PDB entry 4LC0 | X-ray diffraction, 2.22 A resolution | chain A

Chain A:
Molecule: Elongation factor Tu-A
Source organism: Thermus thermophilus
UniProt: P60338 (EFTU1_THETH); residues 2-405 here correspond to UniProt positions 3-406 (UniProt number = residue number + 1)
Amino-acid sequence (404 residues; numbered 2 to 405; the number before each row is that of its first residue):
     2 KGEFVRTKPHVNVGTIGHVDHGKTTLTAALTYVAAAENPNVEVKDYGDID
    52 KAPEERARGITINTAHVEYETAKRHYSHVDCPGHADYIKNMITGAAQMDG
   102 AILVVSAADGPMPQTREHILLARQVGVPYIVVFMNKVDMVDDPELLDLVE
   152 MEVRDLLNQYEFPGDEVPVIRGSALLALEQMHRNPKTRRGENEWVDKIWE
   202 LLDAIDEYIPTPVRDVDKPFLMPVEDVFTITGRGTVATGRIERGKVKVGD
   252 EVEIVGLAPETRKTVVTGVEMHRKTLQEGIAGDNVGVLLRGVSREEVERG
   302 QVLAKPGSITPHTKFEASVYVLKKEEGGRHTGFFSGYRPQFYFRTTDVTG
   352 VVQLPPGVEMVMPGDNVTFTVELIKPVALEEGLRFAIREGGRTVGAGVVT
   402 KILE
Disordered / not traced: 2
Sequence notes: conflict Lys264 (Arg265 in P60338)
Bound ions: Mg2+: Thr25, Thr62 (together with GMP-PNP)
Residues lining bound ligands: GMP-PNP (GNP; phosphoaminophosphonic acid-guanylate ester): His19, Val20, Asp21, His22, Gly23, Lys24, Thr25, Thr26, Tyr47, Ile61, Thr62, Cys82, Pro83, Gly84, His85, Asn136, Lys137, Asp139, Met140, Ser174, Ala175, Leu176
Swiss-Prot annotation at these positions:
  - region: Gly18 to Thr25 (G1), Gly60 to Asn64 (G2), Asp81 to Gly84 (G3), Asn136 to Asp139 (G4), Ser174 to Leu176 (G5)
  - binding site (GTP): Gly18 to Thr25, Asp81 to His85, Asn136 to Asp139
  - binding site (Mg(2+)): Thr25
  - modified residue: Thr394 (Phosphothreonine)

Summary:
Bound to chain A: GMP-PNP. The Mg2+ site is built by Thr25 and Thr62. From UniProt: 17 GTP-binding residues
and Mg2+-binding residue Thr25.
Chain A is Elongation factor Tu-A (Thermus thermophilus); the structure, Identifying ligand binding hot spots
in proteins using brominated fragments, was determined by X-ray diffraction (same publication as 4H9G, 4LBV,
4LBW, 4LBY and 4LBZ).
